Entry 9D39 (electron microscopy, 3.65 A resolution); this record covers chains C and D of the 4 polymer chains in the assembly.

# Chain C
Protein: Glutamate receptor ionotropic, NMDA 1
Source organism: Homo sapiens
Reference sequence: Q05586 (NMDZ1_HUMAN); numbering as in UniProt (aligned over 23-847)
Chain sequence (825 residues; each row starts with the number of its first residue):
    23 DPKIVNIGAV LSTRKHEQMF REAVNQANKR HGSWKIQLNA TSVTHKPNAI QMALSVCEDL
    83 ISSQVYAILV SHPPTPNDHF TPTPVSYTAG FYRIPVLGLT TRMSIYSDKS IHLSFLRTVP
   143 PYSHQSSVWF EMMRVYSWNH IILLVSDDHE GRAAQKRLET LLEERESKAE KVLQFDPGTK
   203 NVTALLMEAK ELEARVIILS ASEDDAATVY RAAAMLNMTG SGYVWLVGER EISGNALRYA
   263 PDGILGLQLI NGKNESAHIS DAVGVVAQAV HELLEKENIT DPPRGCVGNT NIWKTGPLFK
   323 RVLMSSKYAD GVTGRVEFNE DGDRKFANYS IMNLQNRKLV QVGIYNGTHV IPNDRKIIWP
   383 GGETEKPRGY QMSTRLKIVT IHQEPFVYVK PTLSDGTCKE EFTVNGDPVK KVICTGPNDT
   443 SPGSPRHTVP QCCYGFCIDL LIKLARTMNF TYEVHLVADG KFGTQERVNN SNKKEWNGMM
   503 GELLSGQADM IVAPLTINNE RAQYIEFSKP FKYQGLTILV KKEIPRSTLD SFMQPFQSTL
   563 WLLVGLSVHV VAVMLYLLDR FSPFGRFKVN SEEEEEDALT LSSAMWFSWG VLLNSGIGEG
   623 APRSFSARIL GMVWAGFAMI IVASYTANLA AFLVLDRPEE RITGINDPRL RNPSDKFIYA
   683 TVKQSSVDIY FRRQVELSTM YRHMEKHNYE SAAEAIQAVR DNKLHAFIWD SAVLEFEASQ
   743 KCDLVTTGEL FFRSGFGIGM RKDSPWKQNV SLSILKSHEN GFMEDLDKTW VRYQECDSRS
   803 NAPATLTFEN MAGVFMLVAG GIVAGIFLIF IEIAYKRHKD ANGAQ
Disordered / not traced: 23-24, 586-599, 802-803, 840-847
Disulfide bonds: Cys79-Cys308, Cys420-Cys454, Cys436-Cys455, Cys744-Cys798
Glycans and other covalent adducts: N-acetylglucosamine (NAG) linked to Asn771
Sequence notes: engineered mutation Asn844 (Arg in Q05586), Gly845 (Arg in Q05586), Ala846 (Lys in Q05586)
Small-molecule neighbours: glycine (GLY): Phe484, Pro516, Leu517, Thr518, Arg523, Ser687, Ser688, Trp731, Asp732, Phe758
UniProt features mapped onto this chain:
  - region: Leu603 to Pro624 (Pore-forming)
  - binding site (glycine): Pro516, Thr518, Arg523, Ser688, Asp732
  - glycosylation (N-linked (GlcNAc...) asparagine): Asn61, Asn203, Asn239, Asn276, Asn300, Asn350, Asn368, Asn440, Asn471, Asn491, Asn674, Asn771

# Chain D
Protein: Glutamate receptor ionotropic, NMDA 2D
Source organism: Homo sapiens
Reference sequence: O15399 (NMDE4_HUMAN); residues 28-880 here = UniProt positions 28-880
Chain sequence (861 residues; each row starts with the number of its first residue):
    28 FPEEAPGPGG AGGPGGGLGG ARPLNVALVF SGPAYAAEAA RLGPAVAAAV RSPGLDVRPV
    88 ALVLNGSDPR SLVLQLCDLL SGLRVHGVVF EDDSRAPAVA PILDFLSAQT SLPIVAVHGG
   148 AALVLTPKEK GSTFLQLGSS TEQQLQVIFE VLEEYDWTSF VAVTTRAPGH RAFLSYIEVL
   208 TDGSLVGWEH RGALTLDPGA GEAVLSAQLR SVSAQIRLLF CAREEAEPVF RAAEEAGLTG
   268 SGYVWFMVGP QLAGGGGSGA PGEPPLLPGG APLPAGLFAV RSAGWRDDLA RRVAAGVAVV
   328 ARGAQALLRD YGFLPELGHD CRAQNRTHRG ESLHRYFMNI TWDNRDYSFN EDGFLVNPSL
   388 VVISLTRDRT WEVVGSWEQQ TLRLKYPLWS RYGRFLQPVD DTQHLTVATL EERPFVIVEP
   448 ADPISGTCIR DSVPCRSQLN RTHSPPPDAP RPEKRCCKGF CIDILKRLAH TIGFSYDLYL
   508 VTNGKHGKKI DGVWNGMIGE VFYQRADMAI GSLTINEERS EIVDFSVPFV ETGISVMVAR
   568 SNGTVSPSAF LEPYSPAVWV MMFVMCLTVV AVTVFIFEYL SPVGYNRSLA TGKRPGGSTF
   628 TIGKSIWLLW ALVFNNSVPV ENPRGTTSKI MVLVWAFFAV IFLASYTANL AAFMIQEEYV
   688 DTVSGLSDRK FQRPQEQYPP LKFGTVPNGS TEKNIRSNYP DMHSYMVRYN QPRVEEALTQ
   748 LKAGKLDAFI YDAAVLNYMA RKDEGCKLVT IGSGKVFATT GYGIALHKGS RWKRPIDLAL
   808 LQFLGDDEIE MLERLWLSGI CHNDKIEVMS SKLDIDNMAG VFYMLLVAMG LSLLVFAWEH
   868 LVYWRLRHCL GPTETSQVAP A
Disordered / not traced: 28-51, 278-300, 424-426, 466-478, 608-625, 873-888
Disulfide bonds: Cys104-Cys348, Cys455-Cys483, Cys462-Cys484, Cys773-Cys828
Sequence notes: expression tag (881-888)
Small-molecule neighbours: 2JL ((2S,3R)-1-(phenanthren-2-ylcarbonyl)piperazine-2,3-dicarboxylic acid): Glu439, Arg440, Pro441, His513, Ser539, Leu540, Thr541, Arg546, Gly716, Ser717, Thr718, Val741, Glu742, Tyr758, Asp759, Val762, Tyr765, Met766, Tyr789
UniProt features mapped onto this chain:
  - region: Lys631 to Pro650 (Pore-forming)
  - binding site (L-glutamate): Ser539, Thr541, Arg546, Ser717, Thr718, Asp759
  - site: Asn642 (Functional determinant of NMDA receptors)
  - glycosylation (N-linked (GlcNAc...) asparagine): Asn92, Asn352, Asn366, Asn384, Asn467, Asn569

# How chain C and chain D interact
Contacting residue pairs - 121 pairs, chain C then chain D:
  Asn70(C) - Arg349(D)
  Asn70(C) - Asn352(D)  hydrogen bond
  Asn70(C) - Thr354(D)
  Ala71(C) - Phe132(D)  hydrophobic
  Ile72(C) - Gln136(D)
  Ile72(C) - Arg349(D)
  Gln73(C) - Arg349(D)
  Ala75(C) - Pro96(D)
  Ala75(C) - Arg97(D)
  Leu76(C) - Arg97(D)  hydrogen bond (backbone-side chain)
  Leu76(C) - Val100(D)  hydrophobic
  Cys79(C) - Arg97(D)
  Glu80(C) - Arg97(D)  salt bridge
  Tyr109(C) - Pro128(D)
  Tyr109(C) - Ile129(D)
  Tyr109(C) - Phe132(D)  hydrophobic
  Tyr109(C) - Glu156(D)
  Phe113(C) - Ser94(D)
  Phe113(C) - Asp95(D)
  Phe113(C) - Pro96(D)  hydrophobic
  Phe113(C) - Ala125(D)  hydrophobic
  Phe113(C) - Ile129(D)  hydrophobic
  Tyr114(C) - Pro96(D)
  Asp130(C) - Thr153(D)
  Asp130(C) - Pro154(D)
  Asp130(C) - Pro195(D)
  Lys131(C) - Pro195(D)
  Lys131(C) - Arg198(D)
  Ser132(C) - Leu152(D)
  Ser132(C) - Thr153(D)  hydrogen bond (side chain-backbone)
  Ser132(C) - Pro195(D)
  Ile133(C) - Leu152(D)  hydrophobic
  Ile133(C) - Thr153(D)
  Ile133(C) - Pro154(D)
  Leu135(C) - Pro195(D)  hydrophobic
  Cys308(C) - Asp95(D)
  Cys308(C) - Arg97(D)
  Val309(C) - Asp95(D)
  Gly310(C) - Asp95(D)
  Asn311(C) - Ser94(D)
  Asn311(C) - Asp95(D)  hydrogen bond (backbone-backbone)
  Thr312(C) - Ser94(D)  hydrogen bond (side chain-backbone)
  Glu342(C) - Arg198(D)  salt bridge
  Asn494(C) - Ser211(D)
  Met555(C) - Lys839(D)  hydrogen bond (backbone-side chain)
  Gln556(C) - Lys839(D)
  Pro557(C) - Lys839(D)
  Pro557(C) - Leu840(D)  hydrogen bond (backbone-backbone)
  Phe558(C) - Lys839(D)
  Phe558(C) - Leu840(D)  hydrophobic
  Phe558(C) - Met845(D)  hydrophobic
  Gln559(C) - Lys839(D)
  Gln559(C) - Asp841(D)
  Ser560(C) - Lys839(D)
  Thr561(C) - Ile842(D)
  Leu562(C) - Asp841(D)
  Leu562(C) - Met845(D)  hydrophobic
  Leu562(C) - Phe849(D)  hydrophobic
  Leu565(C) - Ile842(D)  hydrophobic
  Leu565(C) - Phe849(D)  hydrophobic
  Val566(C) - Phe849(D)  hydrophobic
  Ser569(C) - Leu852(D)
  Val572(C) - Met856(D)  hydrophobic
  Met576(C) - Met856(D)  hydrophobic
  Leu580(C) - Phe863(D)  hydrophobic
  Phe583(C) - Phe863(D)  hydrophobic
  Ser584(C) - Phe863(D)
  Pro585(C) - Glu866(D)
  Pro585(C) - Tyr870(D)
  Phe609(C) - Pro646(D)
  Gly612(C) - Ser644(D)
  Val613(C) - Ser644(D)  hydrogen bond (backbone-side chain)
  Val613(C) - Val645(D)  hydrophobic
  Asn616(C) - Asn642(D)
  Asn616(C) - Asn643(D)
  Asn616(C) - Ser644(D)
  Gly620(C) - Pro646(D)
  Ala623(C) - Pro646(D)  hydrophobic
  Ser628(C) - Ser859(D)
  Ser628(C) - Val862(D)
  Arg630(C) - Trp634(D)
  Ile631(C) - Leu858(D)  hydrophobic
  Ile631(C) - Ser859(D)
  Ile631(C) - Val862(D)  hydrophobic
  Leu632(C) - Ser859(D)
  Gly633(C) - Trp634(D)
  Met634(C) - Trp634(D)  hydrophobic
  Met634(C) - Trp637(D)
  Met634(C) - Phe641(D)  hydrophobic
  Val635(C) - Met851(D)  hydrophobic
  Val635(C) - Ala855(D)  hydrophobic
  Gly638(C) - Phe641(D)
  Phe639(C) - Val848(D)  hydrophobic
  Phe639(C) - Phe849(D)  hydrophobic
  Phe639(C) - Met851(D)  hydrophobic
  Met641(C) - Phe641(D)  hydrophobic
  Met641(C) - Leu670(D)  hydrophobic
  Ile642(C) - Tyr673(D)
  Ile642(C) - Val848(D)  hydrophobic
  Ala645(C) - Tyr673(D)  hydrophobic
  Ala645(C) - Thr674(D)
  Ser646(C) - Leu840(D)
  Ser646(C) - Met845(D)
  Thr648(C) - Thr674(D)
  Ala649(C) - Leu677(D)  hydrophobic
  Ala649(C) - Ala678(D)
  Ala649(C) - Met681(D)
  Asn650(C) - Met681(D)
  Asn650(C) - Ser837(D)
  Asn650(C) - Ser838(D)  hydrogen bond (side chain-backbone)
  Asn650(C) - Leu840(D)
  Ala653(C) - Met681(D)
  Ala653(C) - Ile682(D)  hydrophobic
  Ala653(C) - Ser837(D)
  Phe654(C) - Ser837(D)  hydrogen bond (backbone-side chain)
  Leu657(C) - Val835(D)
  Asp658(C) - Met836(D)
  Asn674(C) - Ile827(D)
  Arg694(C) - Arg457(D)  hydrogen bond (backbone-side chain)
  Val697(C) - Arg457(D)
  Ser700(C) - Arg457(D)  hydrogen bond
Also at the interface, not in a pair above, chain C (81 interface residues in all): Phe102, Thr110, His171, Val573, Ser617, Pro624, Phe627, Ala637, Ile643, Ala652, Val656
Also at the interface, not in a pair above, chain D (69 interface residues in all): Gly93, Leu101, Lys155, Leu212, Asp458, Phe577, Gly630, Val640, Phe669, Leu860, His867

# Summary
81 residues of chain C face 69 of chain D across their interface; the contacts include 12 hydrogen bonds and 2
salt bridges. Among the polar pairs are Glu80(C)-Arg97(D), Glu342(C)-Arg198(D) and Asn70(C)-Asn352(D). Chain C
binds glycine. Bound to chain D: compound 2JL.
Here chain C is Glutamate receptor ionotropic, NMDA 1 and chain D is Glutamate receptor ionotropic, NMDA 2D,
both from Homo sapiens. Entry 9D39 (Gly-,PPDA- bound GluN1a-2B-2D NMDAR) was determined by electron microscopy
together with 9D37, 9D38, 9D3A, 9D3B and 9D3C from the same study.
